PDB entry 5MVR | X-ray diffraction, 1.76 A resolution | chain A

# Chain A
Molecule: tRNA threonylcarbamoyladenosine biosynthesis protein TsaE
From: Bacillus subtilis
UniProt: O05515 (TSAE_BACSU); residues 2-158 here = UniProt positions 2-158
Sequence (162 residues; numbered -3 to 158; the number before each row is that of its first residue; numbers below 1 keep their minus sign (Gly-3 is residue -3)):
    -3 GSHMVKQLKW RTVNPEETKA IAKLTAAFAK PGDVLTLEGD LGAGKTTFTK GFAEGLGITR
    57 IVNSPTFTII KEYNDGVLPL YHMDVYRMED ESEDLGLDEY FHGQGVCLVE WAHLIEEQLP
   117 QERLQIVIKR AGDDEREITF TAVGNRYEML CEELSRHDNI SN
Disordered / not traced: -3, 59-62, 85-90, 156-158
Sequence notes: expression tag (-3 to 1)
Metal / ion sites: Mg2+: Thr42, Glu106 (together with ADP)
Small-molecule neighbours: ADP (adenosine-5'-diphosphate): Thr8, Val9, Asn10, Pro11, Thr14, Asp36, Leu37, Gly38, Ala39, Gly40, Lys41, Thr42, Thr43, Glu106, Asp130, Arg132
Swiss-Prot annotation at these positions:
  - binding site (ATP): Gly38 to Thr43, Asp130
  - binding site (Mg(2+)): Thr42, Glu106

# In short
Ligands of chain A: ADP. Thr42 and Glu106 form the Mg2+ site. From UniProt: 7 ATP-binding residues and
Mg2+-binding residues Thr42 and Glu106.
Chain A is tRNA threonylcarbamoyladenosine biosynthesis protein TsaE (Bacillus subtilis); the structure,
Crystal structure of Bacillus subtilus YdiB, was determined by X-ray diffraction (same publication as 5NP9).
